8DO3 - chains B and C of the 3 polymer chains in the assembly; structure by electron microscopy, 3.22 A resolution.

[Chain B]
Molecule: Protein transport protein Sec61 subunit gamma
Organism: Homo sapiens
Reference sequence: P60059 (SC61G_HUMAN); numbering as in UniProt (aligned over 1-68)
Chain sequence (68 residues; row label = number of the first residue in the row):
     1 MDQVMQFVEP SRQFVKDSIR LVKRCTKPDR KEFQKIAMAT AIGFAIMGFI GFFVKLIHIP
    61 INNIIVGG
Unresolved in the structure: 1-6, 67-68
Curated features (UniProtKB/Swiss-Prot):
  - modified residue: Met1 (N-acetylmethionine), Ser18 (Phosphoserine)

[Chain C]
Molecule: Protein transport protein Sec61 subunit beta
Organism: Homo sapiens
Reference sequence: P60468 (SC61B_HUMAN); residue numbers follow UniProt; this construct covers 1-96
Chain sequence (96 residues; numbered 1 to 96; the number before each row is that of its first residue):
     1 MPGPTPSGTN VGSSGRSPSK AVAARAAGST VRQRKNASCG TRSAGRTTSA GTGGMWRFYT
    61 EDSPGLKVGP VPVLVMSLLF IASVFMLHIW GKYTRS
Unresolved in the structure: 1-64, 96
Curated features (UniProtKB/Swiss-Prot):
  - modified residue: Pro2 (N-acetylproline), Ser7 (Phosphoserine), Thr9 (Phosphothreonine), Ser13 (Phosphoserine), Ser14 (Phosphoserine), Ser17 (Phosphoserine)
  - lipidation: Cys39 (S-palmitoyl cysteine)
  - mutagenesis: Cys39 (C39S: Abolishes S-acylation)

[How chain B and chain C interact]
Residue-residue contacts (5; chain B residue first):
  His58(B) with Phe85(C)
  Ile64(B) with Lys92(C), hydrogen bond (backbone-side chain)
  Ile65(B) with Phe85(C), hydrophobic; His88(C); Lys92(C), hydrogen bond (backbone-side chain)
Interface residues without a listed pair, chain B (5 interface residues in all): Ile61, Val66
Interface residues without a listed pair, chain C (4 interface residues in all): Ile89

[Overview]
The interface between chain B and chain C involves 5 residues on one side and 4 on the other, with 2 hydrogen
bonds. Among the polar pairs are Ile64(B)-Lys92(C) and Ile65(B)-Lys92(C). From UniProt: one mutagenesis site
on chain C.
Here chain B is Protein transport protein Sec61 subunit gamma and chain C is Protein transport protein Sec61
subunit beta, both from Homo sapiens. Entry 8DO3 (Cryo-EM structure of the human Sec61 complex inhibited by
eeyarestatin I) was determined by electron microscopy together with 8DNV, 8DNW, 8DNX, 8DNY, 8DNZ, 8DO0, 8DO1
and 8DO2 from the same study.
